PDB entry 4P4S | X-ray diffraction, 3.30 A resolution | chains A and B

[Chain A]
Molecule: Interferon-induced GTP-binding protein Mx1
Organism: Homo sapiens
UniProt: P20591 (MX1_HUMAN); residues 70-342 here = UniProt positions 70-342
Chain sequence (303 residues; numbered 52 to 360; 6 numbers in that range are skipped by the numbering (no residue carries them; nothing is unmodelled there); the number before each row is that of its first residue; X marks 30 residues of unknown identity (built as UNK)):
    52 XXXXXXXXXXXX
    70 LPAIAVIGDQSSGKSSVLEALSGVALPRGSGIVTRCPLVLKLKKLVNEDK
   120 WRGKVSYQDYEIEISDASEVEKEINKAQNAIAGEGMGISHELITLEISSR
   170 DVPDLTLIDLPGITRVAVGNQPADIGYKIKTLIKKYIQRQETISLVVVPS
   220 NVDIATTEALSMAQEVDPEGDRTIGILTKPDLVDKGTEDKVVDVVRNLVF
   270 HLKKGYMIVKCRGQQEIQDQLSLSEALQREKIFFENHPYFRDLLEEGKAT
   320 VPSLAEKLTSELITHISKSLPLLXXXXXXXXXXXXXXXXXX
Sequence notes: engineered mutation S322 (Cys in P20591), S336 (Cys in P20591)
Metal / ion sites: Mg2+: S84, T103 (together with GMP-PCP)
Residues lining bound ligands: GMP-PCP (GCP; phosphomethylphosphonic acid guanylate ester): D78, Q79, S80, S81, G82, K83, S84, S85, R97, G98, S99, G100, I101, V102, T103, L179, P180, G181, T247, K248, P249, D250, L251, V278, K279, C280, R281, G282, Q283, I286
UniProt features mapped onto this chain:
  - region: G77 to S84 (G1 motif), V102 to R104 (G2 motif), D178 to G181 (G3 motif), T247 to D250 (G4 motif), K279 to G282 (G5 motif), L341, L342 (Bundle signaling element (BSE))
  - binding site (GTP): G77 to S84, D178 to I182, T247 to D250

[Chain B]
Molecule: Interferon-induced GTP-binding protein Mx1
Organism: Homo sapiens
UniProt: P20591 (MX1_HUMAN); numbering as in UniProt; present here: 43-361, 636-662
Chain sequence (346 residues; row label = number of the first residue in the row; note: 274 numbers in that range are skipped by the numbering (no residue carries them; nothing is unmodelled there)):
    43 SQYEEKVRPCIDLIDSLRALGVEQDLALPAIAVIGDQSSGKSSVLEALSG
    93 VALPRGSGIVTRCPLVLKLKKLVNEDKWRGKVSYQDYEIEISDASEVEKE
   143 INKAQNAIAGEGMGISHELITLEISSRDVPDLTLIDLPGITRVAVGNQPA
   193 DIGYKIKTLIKKYIQRQETISLVVVPSNVDIATTEALSMAQEVDPEGDRT
   243 IGILTKPDLVDKGTEDKVVDVVRNLVFHLKKGYMIVKCRGQQEIQDQLSL
   293 SEALQREKIFFENHPYFRDLLEEGKATVPSLAEKLTSELITHISKSLPLL
   343 ENQIKETHQRITEELQKYG
   636 GDPKAKFLKERLARLTQARRRLAQFPG
Disordered / not traced: 43-50, 661-662
Sequence notes: engineered mutation S322 (Cys in P20591), S336 (Cys in P20591), G636 (Thr in P20591), D637 (Ser in P20591), P638 (Asp in P20591), A640 (Arg in P20591)
Metal / ion sites: Mg2+: S84, T103 (together with GMP-PCP)
Residues lining bound ligands: GMP-PCP (GCP; phosphomethylphosphonic acid guanylate ester): D78, Q79, S80, S81, G82, K83, S84, S85, R97, G98, S99, G100, I101, V102, T103, D178, L179, P180, G181, T247, K248, P249, D250, L251, V278, K279, C280, R281, G282, Q283, I286
UniProt features mapped onto this chain:
  - region: G77 to S84 (G1 motif), V102 to R104 (G2 motif), D178 to G181 (G3 motif), T247 to D250 (G4 motif), K279 to G282 (G5 motif)
  - binding site (GTP): G77 to S84, D178 to I182, T247 to D250

[How chain A and chain B interact]
Residue-residue contacts - 53 pairs, chain A then chain B:
  D78(A) - T225(B)
  Q79(A) - D222(B)
  Q79(A) - T225(B)
  S80(A) - D222(B)
  S99(A) - T256(B)
  S99(A) - K259(B)
  G100(A) - D222(B)
  I182(A) - T225(B)
  T183(A) - A224(B)
  R184(A) - R184(B)
  R184(A) - A224(B)  hydrogen bond (backbone-backbone)
  R184(A) - T225(B)  hydrogen bond (side chain-backbone)
  R184(A) - E227(B)
  R184(A) - S230(B)
  V185(A) - A224(B)  hydrogen bond (backbone-backbone)
  V185(A) - T226(B)
  V185(A) - L229(B)  hydrophobic
  V185(A) - S230(B)
  V185(A) - F269(B)  hydrophobic
  A186(A) - F269(B)
  V187(A) - V268(B)
  G188(A) - V268(B)
  N220(A) - N220(B)
  D222(A) - Q79(B)
  D222(A) - S80(B)
  D222(A) - G100(B)
  A224(A) - T183(B)
  A224(A) - R184(B)  hydrogen bond (backbone-backbone)
  A224(A) - V185(B)  hydrogen bond (backbone-backbone)
  T225(A) - Q79(B)
  T225(A) - R184(B)  hydrogen bond (backbone-side chain)
  E227(A) - R184(B)
  L229(A) - V185(B)  hydrophobic
  S230(A) - R184(B)
  S230(A) - V185(B)
  L251(A) - D253(B)
  D253(A) - L251(B)
  D253(A) - G282(B)
  D253(A) - Q283(B)  hydrogen bond (side chain-backbone)
  K254(A) - Q284(B)  hydrogen bond (backbone-backbone)
  G255(A) - Q287(B)
  T256(A) - S99(B)
  T256(A) - Q283(B)
  K259(A) - S99(B)
  V268(A) - V187(B)
  V268(A) - G188(B)
  F269(A) - V185(B)  hydrophobic
  F269(A) - A186(B)
  G282(A) - D253(B)
  Q283(A) - D253(B)  hydrogen bond (backbone-side chain)
  Q283(A) - T256(B)
  Q284(A) - K254(B)  hydrogen bond (backbone-backbone)
  Q287(A) - G255(B)
Interface residues without a listed pair, chain A (35 interface residues in all): I101, V221, T226, V252
Interface residues without a listed pair, chain B (35 interface residues in all): D78, I101, I182, V221, V252

[Overview]
Chain A and chain B each contribute 35 residues to their interface; the contacts include 10 hydrogen bonds.
Polar pairs include R184(A)-T225(B), T225(A)-R184(B) and D253(A)-Q283(B). Chain A binds GMP-PCP. Chain B binds
GMP-PCP.
Chain A is Interferon-induced GTP-binding protein Mx1 and chain B is Interferon-induced GTP-binding protein
Mx1, both from Homo sapiens; the structure, GMPPCP-bound stalkless-MxA, was determined by X-ray diffraction,
deposited together with 4P4U.
